Entry 1K2B (X-ray diffraction, 1.70 A resolution); this record covers chains A and B.

Chain A (and B):
Name: Protease retropepsin
From: Human immunodeficiency virus 1
Notes: EC 3.4.23.16; chain B of this document is another copy of the same molecule, construct and numbering; everything in this record applies to it too
UniProtKB: P04587 (POL_HV1B5); residues 1-99 here correspond to UniProt positions 501-599 (UniProt number = residue number + 500)
Chain sequence (99 residues; numbered 1 to 99; the number before each row is that of its first residue):
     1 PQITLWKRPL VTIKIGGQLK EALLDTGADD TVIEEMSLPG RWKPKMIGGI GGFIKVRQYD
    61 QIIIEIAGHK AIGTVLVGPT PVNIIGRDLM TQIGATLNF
Construct notes: engineered mutation D88 (Asn588 in P04587), M90 (Leu590 in P04587)
Curated features (UniProtKB/Swiss-Prot):
  - region (Dimerization of protease): P1 to L5, G49 to K55
  - active site: D25 (For protease activity)
  - site: F99 (Cleavage)
Small-molecule neighbours: Inhibitor analogues of CA-p2 (0Q4; N-[(2R)-2-({N~5~-[amino(iminio)methyl]-L-ornithyl-L-valyl}amino)-4-methylpentyl]-L-phenylalanyl-L-alpha-glutamyl-L-alanyl-L-norleucinamide): R8, L23, D25, G27, A28, D29, D30, V32, K45, M46, I47, G48, G49, I50, F53, L76, P81, V82, I84

How chain A and chain B interact:
Residue-residue contacts - 101 pairs, chain A then chain B:
  P1(A) with L97(B); N98(B); F99(B), hydrogen bond (backbone-backbone)
  Q2(A) with T96(B); L97(B); N98(B), hydrogen bond
  I3(A) with T96(B); L97(B), hydrogen bond (backbone-backbone); F99(B), hydrophobic
  T4(A) with T96(B)
  L5(A) with R87(B), hydrogen bond (backbone-side chain); M90(B), hydrophobic; T91(B); A95(B)
  W6(A) with R87(B), hydrogen bond (backbone-side chain); T91(B)
  K7(A) with R87(B)
  R8(A) with D29(B), salt bridge; R87(B)
  P9(A) with T26(B); R87(B); L97(B), hydrophobic
  L23(A) with G27(B)
  L24(A) with T26(B), hydrogen bond (backbone-side chain); L97(B), hydrophobic; F99(B), hydrophobic
  D25(A) with D25(B); T26(B); G27(B), hydrogen bond (side chain-backbone)
  T26(A) with L5(B); P9(B); L24(B), hydrogen bond (side chain-backbone); D25(B); T26(B), hydrogen bond (side chain-backbone); L97(B)
  G27(A) with L23(B); D25(B), hydrogen bond (backbone-side chain)
  D29(A) with R8(B), salt bridge
  G48(A) with I50(B)
  G49(A) with I50(B); P81(B)
  I50(A) with G49(B); I50(B), hydrogen bond (backbone-backbone); G51(B), hydrogen bond (backbone-backbone); G52(B), hydrogen bond (backbone-backbone); I54(B), hydrophobic; T80(B); P81(B)
  G51(A) with G51(B); G52(B); I54(B)
  G52(A) with G51(B)
  I54(A) with I50(B)
  A67(A) with F99(B), hydrophobic
  H69(A) with F99(B)
  T80(A) with I50(B)
  P81(A) with I50(B)
  I84(A) with I50(B), hydrophobic
  R87(A) with L5(B), hydrogen bond (side chain-backbone); W6(B), hydrogen bond (side chain-backbone); K7(B); R8(B); P9(B)
  M90(A) with L5(B), hydrophobic; L97(B), hydrophobic
  T91(A) with L5(B); W6(B)
  I93(A) with F99(B)
  G94(A) with N98(B); F99(B)
  A95(A) with L5(B); N98(B); F99(B), hydrophobic
  T96(A) with Q2(B), hydrogen bond; I3(B); T4(B); T96(B); L97(B); N98(B), hydrogen bond (backbone-backbone)
  L97(A) with P1(B); Q2(B); I3(B), hydrogen bond (backbone-backbone); L24(B), hydrophobic; T26(B); M90(B), hydrophobic; T96(B); L97(B), hydrophobic
  N98(A) with P1(B); Q2(B), hydrogen bond; G94(B); A95(B); T96(B), hydrogen bond (backbone-backbone); N98(B), hydrogen bond
  F99(A) with P1(B), hydrogen bond (backbone-backbone); I3(B), hydrophobic; L24(B), hydrophobic; A67(B), hydrophobic; H69(B); I93(B); G94(B); A95(B), hydrophobic
Also at the interface, not in a pair above, chain A (38 interface residues in all): V32, F53
Also at the interface, not in a pair above, chain B (37 interface residues in all): I47, G48, F53

In short:
38 residues of chain A face 37 of chain B across their interface, with 22 hydrogen bonds and 2 salt bridges.
Polar pairs include R8(A)-D29(B), Q2(A)-N98(B) and L5(A)-R87(B). Bound to chain A: Inhibitor analogues of
CA-p2.
Chain A and chain B are both Protease retropepsin (Human immunodeficiency virus 1); the structure, Combining
Mutations in HIV-1 Protease to Understand Mechanisms of Resistance, was determined by X-ray diffraction,
deposited together with 1K1T, 1K1U and 1K2C.
